PDB entry 7VCL | X-ray diffraction, 3.20 A resolution | chains A and B

[Chain A]
Name: histone H2A-H2B
Source organism: Homo sapiens
Amino-acid sequence (199 residues; each row starts with the number of its first residue):
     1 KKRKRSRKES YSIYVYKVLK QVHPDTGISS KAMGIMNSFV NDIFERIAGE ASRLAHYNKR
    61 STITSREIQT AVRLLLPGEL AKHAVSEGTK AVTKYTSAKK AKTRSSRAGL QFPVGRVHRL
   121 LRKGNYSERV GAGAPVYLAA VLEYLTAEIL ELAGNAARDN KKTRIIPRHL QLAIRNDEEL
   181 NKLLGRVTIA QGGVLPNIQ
Disordered / not traced: 1-5, 99-102, 187-199

[Chain B]
Name: Tegument protein BKRF4
Source organism: Epstein-Barr virus (strain GD1)
UniProtKB: Q3KSS1 (BKRF4_EBVG); residue numbers follow UniProt; this construct covers 48-113
Amino-acid sequence (70 residues; row label = number of the first residue in the row):
    44 GLPGSDTDES DYSDEDEEID LEEEYPSDED PSEGSDSDPS WHPSDSDESD YSESDEDEAT
   104 PGSQASRSSR
Disordered / not traced: 44-80, 89-113
Sequence notes: expression tag (44-47)
Curated features (UniProtKB/Swiss-Prot):
  - region: Asp-63, Leu-64 (Interaction with host histones H3/H4), Asp-81 to Trp-84 (Interaction with host H2A/H2B)

[Chain A / chain B interface]
Contacting residue pairs (18; chain A residue first):
  Ser-12(A) / Trp-84(B)
  Ile-13(A) / Trp-84(B)  hydrophobic
  Ile-13(A) / Pro-86(B)  hydrophobic
  Tyr-16(A) / Trp-84(B)  hydrophobic
  Tyr-16(A) / Pro-86(B)
  Ile-28(A) / Ser-83(B)
  Ile-28(A) / Trp-84(B)  hydrogen bond (backbone-backbone)
  Ser-29(A) / Asp-81(B)
  Ser-29(A) / Pro-82(B)
  Ser-29(A) / Trp-84(B)
  Ser-30(A) / Asp-81(B)
  Ser-30(A) / Pro-82(B)  hydrogen bond (backbone-backbone)
  Lys-31(A) / Asp-81(B)
  Met-33(A) / Trp-84(B)
  Arg-164(A) / Asp-81(B)  hydrogen bond (side chain-backbone)
  Arg-164(A) / Pro-82(B)  hydrogen bond (side chain-backbone)
  Arg-164(A) / Ser-83(B)  hydrogen bond
  Pro-167(A) / Asp-81(B)

[Summary]
10 residues of chain A and 5 residues of chain B are in contact, with 5 hydrogen bonds. Among the polar pairs
are Arg-164(A)/Asp-81(B), Arg-164(A)/Pro-82(B) and Arg-164(A)/Ser-83(B).
Chain A is histone H2A-H2B (Homo sapiens) and chain B is Tegument protein BKRF4 (Epstein-Barr virus (strain
GD1)); the structure, structure of viral protein BKRF4 in complex with H2A-H2B, was determined by X-ray
diffraction (same publication as 7VCQ).
